PDB entry 2EB9 | X-ray diffraction, 1.80 A resolution | chain A

# Chain A
Protein: Myoglobin
Organism: Physeter catodon
UniProtKB: P02185 (MYG_PHYCA); residues 0-153 here correspond to UniProt positions 1-154 (UniProt number = residue number + 1)
Amino-acid sequence (154 residues; numbered 0 to 153; the number before each row is that of its first residue; numbering starts at 0):
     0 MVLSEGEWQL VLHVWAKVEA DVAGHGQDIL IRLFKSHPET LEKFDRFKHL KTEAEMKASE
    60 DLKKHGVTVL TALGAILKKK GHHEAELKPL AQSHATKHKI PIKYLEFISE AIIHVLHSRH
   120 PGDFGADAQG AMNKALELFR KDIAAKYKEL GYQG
Unresolved in the structure: 94-97
Ion coordination: (N-salicyliden-L-leucinato)-copper(II) Cu near His64 (its only coordinating residue here)
Ligand contacts: (N-salicyliden-L-leucinato)-copper(II) (CUS): Leu29, Leu32, Phe33, Phe43, Phe46, His64, Val68, Ala71, Leu89, His93, Ile99, Tyr103, Leu104, Ile107, Phe138
Swiss-Prot annotation at these positions:
  - binding site (nitrite): His64
  - binding site (O2): His64
  - binding site (heme b): His93
  - modified residue: Ser3 (Phosphoserine), Thr67 (Phosphothreonine)

# In short
Ligands of chain A: (N-salicyliden-L-leucinato)-copper(II). Curated annotation (UniProt) lists nitrite-binding
residue His64, O2-binding residue His64 and heme b-binding residue His93.
Chain A is Myoglobin (Physeter catodon); the structure, Crystal Structure of Cu(II)(Sal-Leu)/apo-Myoglobin,
was determined by X-ray diffraction, deposited together with 2EB8.
